Entry 1B9X (X-ray diffraction, 3.00 A resolution); this record covers chains A and C of the 3 polymer chains in the assembly.

[Chain A]
Molecule: Protein (transducin)
From: Bos taurus
Notes: fragment: lys-c resistant fragment, the beta subunit
UniProtKB: P62871 (GBB1_BOVIN); residues 1-340 here = UniProt positions 1-340
Amino-acid sequence (340 residues; each row starts with the number of its first residue):
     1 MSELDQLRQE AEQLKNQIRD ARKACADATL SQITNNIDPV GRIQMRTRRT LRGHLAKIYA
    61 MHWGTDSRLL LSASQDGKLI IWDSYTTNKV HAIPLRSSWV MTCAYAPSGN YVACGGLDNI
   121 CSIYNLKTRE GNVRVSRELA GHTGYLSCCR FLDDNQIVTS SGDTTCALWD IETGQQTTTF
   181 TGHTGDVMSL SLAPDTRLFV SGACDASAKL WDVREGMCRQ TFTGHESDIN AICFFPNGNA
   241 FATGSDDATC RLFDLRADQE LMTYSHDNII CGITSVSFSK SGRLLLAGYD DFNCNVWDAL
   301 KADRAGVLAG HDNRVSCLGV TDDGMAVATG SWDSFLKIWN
Differences from the reference sequence: conflict Leu71 (Val in P62871)
Bound ions: Gd ion site 1 near Gln44 (its only coordinating residue here); Gd ion site 2 near Asp228 (its only coordinating residue here)
Swiss-Prot annotation at these positions:
  - modified residue: Ser2 (N-acetylserine), His266 (Phosphohistidine)

[Chain C]
Molecule: Protein (phosducin)
From: Rattus norvegicus
Notes: engineered mutation(s): S73E
UniProtKB: P20942 (PHOS_RAT); residues 1-246 here = UniProt positions 1-246
Amino-acid sequence (246 residues; numbered 1 to 246; the number before each row is that of its first residue):
     1 MEEAASQSLE EDFEGQATHT GPKGVINDWR KFKLESEDGD SIPPSKKEIL RQMSSPQSRD
    61 DKDSKERMSR KMEIQEYELI HQDKEDEGCL RKYRRQCMQD MHQKLSFGPR YGFVYELETG
   121 EQFLETIEKE QKVTTIVVNI YEDGVRGCDA LNSSLECLAA EYPMVKFCKI RASNTGAGDR
   181 FSSDVLPTLL VYKGGELISN FISVAEQFAE DFFAADVESF LNEYGLLPER EIHDLGQTNT
   241 EDEDIE
Disordered / not traced: 1-13, 39-86, 231-246
Bound ions: Gd ion site 1: Glu161, Glu218; Gd ion site 2: Glu206 (shared with 1 residue of chain B); Gd ion site 3: Glu223 (shared with 1 residue of chain B)

[Interface between chain A and chain C]
Residue-residue contacts (70):
  Arg42(A) - Leu197(C)
  Gln44(A) - Ser199(C)
  Gln44(A) - Asn200(C)  hydrogen bond (side chain-backbone)
  Gln44(A) - Tyr224(C)
  Met45(A) - Tyr224(C)
  Arg46(A) - Phe220(C)
  Arg46(A) - Glu223(C)  salt bridge
  Arg46(A) - Tyr224(C)
  Thr47(A) - Glu223(C)  hydrogen bond (backbone-backbone)
  Leu55(A) - Met98(C)
  Ala56(A) - Arg94(C)
  Lys57(A) - His19(C)  hydrogen bond (side chain-backbone)
  Lys57(A) - Asp28(C)  salt bridge
  Tyr59(A) - Asp28(C)  hydrogen bond
  Gln75(A) - Asp28(C)  hydrogen bond
  Gln75(A) - Tyr93(C)
  Gln75(A) - Arg94(C)  hydrogen bond (backbone-side chain)
  Asp76(A) - Arg94(C)
  Ser98(A) - Leu90(C)
  Ser98(A) - Arg94(C)  hydrogen bond
  Trp99(A) - Val25(C)  hydrophobic
  Trp99(A) - Asp28(C)
  Trp99(A) - Trp29(C)
  Trp99(A) - Phe32(C)  hydrophobic
  Trp99(A) - Leu90(C)  hydrophobic
  Trp99(A) - Tyr93(C)  hydrophobic
  Val100(A) - Val25(C)
  Met101(A) - Pro22(C)
  Met101(A) - Val25(C)  hydrophobic
  Met101(A) - Ile26(C)  hydrophobic
  Leu117(A) - Val25(C)  hydrophobic
  Leu117(A) - Trp29(C)  hydrophobic
  Tyr145(A) - Ile26(C)  hydrophobic
  Ser147(A) - Pro22(C)
  Met188(A) - Pro22(C)  hydrophobic
  Met188(A) - Lys23(C)
  Asp228(A) - Lys23(C)  salt bridge
  Asn230(A) - Lys23(C)  hydrogen bond
  Asp246(A) - Gly15(C)
  Asp246(A) - Gln16(C)
  Asp246(A) - Ala17(C)  hydrogen bond (side chain-backbone)
  Asp246(A) - Lys23(C)  salt bridge
  Cys271(A) - Glu14(C)
  Thr274(A) - Ala17(C)
  Thr274(A) - Thr20(C)  hydrogen bond
  Asp290(A) - Ala17(C)
  Asp290(A) - Thr18(C)  hydrogen bond (side chain-backbone)
  Asp290(A) - His19(C)  salt bridge
  Asp290(A) - Thr20(C)  hydrogen bond
  Phe292(A) - His19(C)
  Phe292(A) - Thr20(C)
  Arg304(A) - Glu196(C)  salt bridge
  Ala309(A) - Tyr224(C)
  Ala309(A) - Gly225(C)
  Gly310(A) - Ile198(C)
  Gly310(A) - Tyr224(C)  hydrogen bond (backbone-backbone)
  Gly310(A) - Gly225(C)
  His311(A) - Lys193(C)  hydrogen bond (backbone-side chain)
  His311(A) - Glu196(C)  salt bridge
  His311(A) - Ile198(C)
  Asp312(A) - Gly225(C)
  Arg314(A) - His102(C)
  Arg314(A) - Leu105(C)
  Ser316(A) - Thr20(C)
  Trp332(A) - Met98(C)
  Trp332(A) - Met101(C)  hydrophobic
  Trp332(A) - His102(C)
  Trp332(A) - Leu105(C)  hydrophobic
  Asp333(A) - Met98(C)
  Trp339(A) - Glu223(C)
Other interface residues (no listed pair), chain A (44 interface residues in all): Gly77, Cys204, Ile270, Gly272, Tyr289, Val307, Asn313, Ser334
Other interface residues (no listed pair), chain C (36 interface residues in all): Gly24, Cys97, Phe201, Gln207, Leu226

[Overview]
Chain A and chain C form an interface of 44 and 36 residues respectively, with 14 hydrogen bonds and 7 salt
bridges. Polar contacts include Arg46(A)-Glu223(C), Lys57(A)-Asp28(C) and Asp228(A)-Lys23(C). The Gd ion site
1 is built by Glu161(C) and Glu218(C).
Chain A is Protein (transducin) (Bos taurus) and chain C is Protein (phosducin) (Rattus norvegicus); the
structure, Structural analysis of phosducin and its phosphorylation-regulated interaction with transducin, was
determined by X-ray diffraction, deposited together with 1B9Y.
